PDB entry 8FS7 | electron microscopy, 2.85 A resolution | chains G and H of the 11 polymer chains in the assembly

Chain G:
Name: DNA damage checkpoint control protein RAD17
Organism: Saccharomyces cerevisiae
UniProtKB: A0A8H4BW58 (A0A8H4BW58_YEASX); residues 1-401 here = UniProt positions 1-401
Chain sequence (401 residues; numbered 1 to 401; the number before each row is that of its first residue):
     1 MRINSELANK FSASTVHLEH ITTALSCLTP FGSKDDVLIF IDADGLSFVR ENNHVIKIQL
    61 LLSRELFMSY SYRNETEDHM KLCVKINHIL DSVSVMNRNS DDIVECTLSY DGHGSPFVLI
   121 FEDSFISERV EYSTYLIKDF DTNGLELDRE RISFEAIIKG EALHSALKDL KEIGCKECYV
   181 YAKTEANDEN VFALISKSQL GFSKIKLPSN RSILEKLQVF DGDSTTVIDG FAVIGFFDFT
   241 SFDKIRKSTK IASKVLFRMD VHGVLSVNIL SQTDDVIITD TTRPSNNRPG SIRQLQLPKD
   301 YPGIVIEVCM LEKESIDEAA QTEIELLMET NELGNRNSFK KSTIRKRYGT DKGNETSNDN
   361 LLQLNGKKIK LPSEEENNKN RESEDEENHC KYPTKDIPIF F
Not modelled in the structure: 1-8, 138-143, 273-296, 331-401

Chain H:
Name: DDC1 isoform 1
Organism: Saccharomyces cerevisiae
UniProtKB: A0A8H4BUG7 (A0A8H4BUG7_YEASX); residue numbers follow UniProt; this construct covers 1-612
Chain sequence (612 residues; each row starts with the number of its first residue):
     1 MSFKATITES GKQNIWFRAI YVLSTIQDDI KITVTTNELI AWSMNETDTT LCQVRFQKSF
    61 FEEYEFKPHE IVFGENGVQV IEDTYGNSHK LYSFRVNGRH LTTISRKPDG DGIKSFTIAV
   121 NNTSTCPESL ANRLIVVIEM DSLIVKEYCP QFQPIKYDPI IINLKYKRRF LDVFGTAASD
   181 RNPQEPLDPK LLDVFTNTER ELTSALFNEE VESDIRKRNQ LTAADEINYI CCNSTLLKNF
   241 LDNCNVNVTD EVKLEINVHR LSITAFTKAV YGKNNDLLRN ALSMSNTIST LDLEHYCLFT
   301 TIEDEKQDKR SHSKRREHMK SIIFKLKDFK NFITIGPSWK TTQDGNDNIS LWFCHPGDPI
   361 LMQMQKPGVK LELVEVTDSN INDDILEGKF IKTAISGSKE EAGLKDNKES CESPLKSKTA
   421 LKRENLPHSV AGTRNSPLKV SYLTPDNGST VAKTYRNNTA RKLFVEEQSQ STNYEQDKRF
   481 RQASSVHMNM NREQSFDIGT THEVACPRNE SNSLKRSIAD ICNETEDPTQ QSTFAKRADT
   541 TVTWGKALPA ADDEVSCSNI DRKGMLKKEK LKHMQGLLNS QNDTSNHKKQ DNKEMEDGLG
   601 LTQVEKPRGI FD
Not modelled in the structure: 1, 71-76, 82-87, 168-226, 300-319, 382-612

How chain G and chain H interact:
Residue-residue contacts (27):
  Ala162(G) - Ile144(H)  hydrophobic
  Ser165(G) - Ile144(H)
  Lys168(G) - Asp109(H)
  Asp169(G) - Arg106(H)  salt bridge
  Asp169(G) - Lys146(H)  salt bridge
  Asp169(G) - Tyr148(H)  hydrogen bond
  Glu172(G) - Thr103(H)  hydrogen bond (backbone-side chain)
  Glu172(G) - Arg106(H)  salt bridge
  Gln199(G) - His100(H)  hydrogen bond
  Leu200(G) - His100(H)
  Leu200(G) - Ile104(H)  hydrophobic
  Leu200(G) - Cys149(H)
  Leu200(G) - Pro150(H)  hydrophobic
  Phe202(G) - Cys149(H)
  Ser203(G) - Tyr148(H)
  Lys204(G) - Lys146(H)
  Lys204(G) - Glu147(H)  hydrogen bond (backbone-backbone)
  Ile205(G) - Ile144(H)  hydrophobic
  Ile205(G) - Val145(H)
  Ile205(G) - Lys146(H)
  Lys206(G) - Ile144(H)
  Lys206(G) - Val145(H)  hydrogen bond (backbone-backbone)
  Pro208(G) - Ser142(H)
  Pro208(G) - Leu143(H)
  Pro208(G) - Ile144(H)
  Asn210(G) - Leu143(H)
  Ile213(G) - Ser142(H)
Other interface residues (no listed pair), chain G (17 interface residues in all): Ile173, Leu207
Other interface residues (no listed pair), chain H (17 interface residues in all): Arg99, Asp111, Gln151

Overview:
The chain G/chain H interface involves 17 residues from each chain; the contacts include 5 hydrogen bonds and
3 salt bridges. Among the polar pairs are Asp169(G)-Arg106(H), Asp169(G)-Lys146(H) and Glu172(G)-Arg106(H).
Chain G is DNA damage checkpoint control protein RAD17 and chain H is DDC1 isoform 1, both from Saccharomyces
cerevisiae; the structure, Structure of S. cerevisiae Rad24-RFC loading the 9-1-1 clamp onto a 10-nt gapped
DNA in step ..., was determined by electron microscopy (same publication as 8FS3, 8FS4, 8FS5, 8FS6 and 8FS8).
